5XBR - chains A and B; structure by X-ray diffraction, 2.10 A resolution.

[Chain A (and B)]
Protein: Peroxiredoxin
Organism: Pyrococcus horikoshii (strain ATCC 700860 / DSM 12428 / JCM 9974 / NBRC 100139 / OT-3)
Notes: EC 1.11.1.15; chain B of this document is another copy of the same molecule, construct and numbering; everything in this record applies to it too
UniProt: O58966 (TDXH_PYRHO); numbering as in UniProt (aligned over 1-216)
Amino-acid sequence (216 residues; each row starts with the number of its first residue):
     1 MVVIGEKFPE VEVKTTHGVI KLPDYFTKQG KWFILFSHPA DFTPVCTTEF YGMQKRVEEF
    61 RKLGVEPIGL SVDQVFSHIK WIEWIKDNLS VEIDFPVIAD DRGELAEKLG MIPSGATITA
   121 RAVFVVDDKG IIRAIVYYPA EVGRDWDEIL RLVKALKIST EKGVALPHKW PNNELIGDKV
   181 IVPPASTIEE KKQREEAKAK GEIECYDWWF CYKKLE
Not modelled in the structure: 114-118 (chain B: 114-118, 216)
Disulfide bonds: C205-C211
Modified residues: C46 (cysteinesulfonic acid; OCS)

[Interface between chain A and chain B]
Contacting residue pairs (118; chain A residue first):
  M1(A) - M1(B)  hydrophobic
  M1(A) - V3(B)  hydrophobic
  V3(A) - M1(B)  hydrophobic
  I4(A) - Y137(B)
  I4(A) - Y138(B)
  I4(A) - P139(B)
  F42(A) - W209(B)
  T43(A) - P184(B)
  T43(A) - W209(B)
  P44(A) - I181(B)  hydrophobic
  P44(A) - P184(B)
  P44(A) - W209(B)
  P44(A) - F210(B)  hydrophobic
  V45(A) - A165(B)  hydrophobic
  V45(A) - L166(B)
  V45(A) - I181(B)
  T47(A) - W209(B)
  T47(A) - F210(B)
  T48(A) - P167(B)
  T48(A) - H168(B)  hydrogen bond (side chain-backbone)
  T48(A) - N173(B)
  T48(A) - F210(B)
  E49(A) - H168(B)
  Y51(A) - E174(B)
  Y51(A) - L175(B)
  G52(A) - H168(B)
  G52(A) - E174(B)
  R56(A) - H168(B)
  R56(A) - K169(B)
  R56(A) - E174(B)  salt bridge
  W81(A) - W209(B)
  W84(A) - Y206(B)  hydrophobic
  W84(A) - D207(B)  hydrogen bond
  W84(A) - W209(B)
  W84(A) - F210(B)  hydrophobic
  L89(A) - L175(B)  hydrophobic
  L89(A) - Y206(B)  hydrophobic
  P113(A) - I4(B)
  R133(A) - P139(B)
  A134(A) - Y137(B)
  I135(A) - V136(B)
  I135(A) - Y137(B)  hydrogen bond (backbone-backbone)
  V136(A) - I135(B)
  Y137(A) - I4(B)
  Y137(A) - A134(B)
  Y137(A) - I135(B)  hydrogen bond (backbone-backbone)
  Y137(A) - Y137(B)  hydrophobic
  Y138(A) - I4(B)
  Y138(A) - E148(B)  hydrogen bond
  Y138(A) - R151(B)
  Y138(A) - L152(B)  hydrophobic
  P139(A) - I4(B)
  P139(A) - R133(B)
  P139(A) - L156(B)  hydrophobic
  E141(A) - S159(B)
  E141(A) - A165(B)
  E141(A) - L166(B)  hydrogen bond (backbone-backbone)
  V142(A) - A155(B)  hydrophobic
  V142(A) - L156(B)
  G143(A) - R151(B)  hydrogen bond (backbone-side chain)
  G143(A) - L166(B)  hydrogen bond (backbone-backbone)
  R144(A) - R151(B)
  R144(A) - H168(B)
  R144(A) - K169(B)  hydrogen bond (backbone-backbone)
  D145(A) - E148(B)
  D145(A) - R151(B)  salt bridge
  D145(A) - H168(B)
  D145(A) - K169(B)  salt bridge
  W146(A) - H168(B)  hydrogen bond (backbone-side chain)
  D147(A) - K169(B)  salt bridge
  E148(A) - Y138(B)  hydrogen bond
  E148(A) - D145(B)
  R151(A) - Y138(B)
  R151(A) - G143(B)  hydrogen bond (side chain-backbone)
  R151(A) - R144(B)
  R151(A) - D145(B)  salt bridge
  L152(A) - Y138(B)  hydrophobic
  A155(A) - V142(B)  hydrophobic
  L156(A) - P139(B)  hydrophobic
  L156(A) - V142(B)
  S159(A) - E141(B)
  A165(A) - V45(B)  hydrophobic
  A165(A) - E141(B)
  L166(A) - V45(B)
  L166(A) - E141(B)  hydrogen bond (backbone-backbone)
  L166(A) - G143(B)  hydrogen bond (backbone-backbone)
  P167(A) - T48(B)
  H168(A) - T48(B)  hydrogen bond (backbone-side chain)
  H168(A) - E49(B)
  H168(A) - G52(B)
  H168(A) - R56(B)
  H168(A) - R144(B)
  H168(A) - D145(B)
  H168(A) - W146(B)  hydrogen bond (side chain-backbone)
  K169(A) - R56(B)
  K169(A) - R144(B)  hydrogen bond (backbone-backbone)
  K169(A) - D145(B)  salt bridge
  K169(A) - D147(B)  salt bridge
  N173(A) - T48(B)
  E174(A) - Y51(B)
  E174(A) - G52(B)
  E174(A) - R56(B)  salt bridge
  L175(A) - Y51(B)  hydrophobic
  L175(A) - L89(B)  hydrophobic
  I181(A) - P44(B)  hydrophobic
  I181(A) - V45(B)
  P184(A) - T43(B)
  P184(A) - P44(B)
  Y206(A) - W84(B)  hydrophobic
  Y206(A) - L89(B)  hydrophobic
  D207(A) - W84(B)  hydrogen bond
  W209(A) - F42(B)
  W209(A) - T43(B)
  W209(A) - P44(B)
  W209(A) - T47(B)
  W209(A) - W84(B)
  F210(A) - P44(B)  hydrophobic
  F210(A) - T48(B)
Also at the interface, not in a pair above, chain A (54 interface residues in all): N88, V164, V182
Also at the interface, not in a pair above, chain B (54 interface residues in all): W81, N88, P113, V164, V182

[Summary]
Chain A and chain B each contribute 54 residues to their interface, with 18 hydrogen bonds and 8 salt bridges.
Among the polar pairs are R56(A)-E174(B), D145(A)-R151(B) and D145(A)-K169(B).
Both chains are Peroxiredoxin (Pyrococcus horikoshii (strain ATCC 700860 / DSM 12428 / JCM 9974 / NBRC 100139
/ OT-3)). Entry 5XBR (Peroxiredoxin from Pyrococcus horikoshii (sulfonic acid form)) was determined by X-ray
diffraction together with 5XBQ and 5XBS from the same study.
